PDB entry 7BTO | electron microscopy, 3.97 A resolution | chains D and F of the 9 polymer chains in the assembly

[Chain D]
Name: Antirestriction protein ArdA
Organism: Enterococcus faecalis EnGen0302
UniProt: A0A0M2A928 (A0A0M2A928_ENTFL); residues 1-165 here = UniProt positions 1-165
Sequence (165 residues; row label = number of the first residue in the row):
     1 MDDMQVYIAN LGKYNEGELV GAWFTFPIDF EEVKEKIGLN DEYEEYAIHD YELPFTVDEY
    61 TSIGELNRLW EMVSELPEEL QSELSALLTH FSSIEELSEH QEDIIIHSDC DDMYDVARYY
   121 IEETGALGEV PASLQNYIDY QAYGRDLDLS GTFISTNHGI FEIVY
Unresolved in the structure: 1-2

[Chain F]
Name: Type I restriction enzyme R Protein
Organism: Escherichia coli
Notes: EC 3.1.21.3
UniProt: Q304R3 (Q304R3_ECOLX); residue numbers follow UniProt; this construct covers 1-1038
Sequence (1038 residues; numbered 1 to 1038; the number before each row is that of its first residue):
     1 MTHQTHTIAE SNNFIVLDKY IKAEPTGDSY QSESDLEREL IQDLRNQGYE FISVKSQSAM
    61 LANVREQLQN LNGVVFNDSE WRRFTEQYLD NPSDGILDKT RKIHIDYICD FIFDDERLEN
   121 IYLIDKKNLM RNKVQIIQQF EQAGSHANRY DVTILVNGLP LVQIELKKRG VAIREAFNQI
   181 HRYSKESFNS ENSLFKYLQL FVISNGTDTR YFANTTKRDK NSFDFTMNWA KSDNTLIKDL
   241 KDFTATCFQK HTLLNVLVNY SVFDSSQTLL VMRPYQIAAT ERILWKIKSS FTAKNWSKPE
   301 SGGYIWHTTG SGKTLTSFKA ARLATELDFI DKVFFVVDRK DLDYQTMKEY QRFSPDSVNG
   361 SENTAGLKRN LDKDDNKIIV TTIQKLNNLM KAESDLPVYN QQVVFIFDEC HRSQFGEAQK
   421 NLKKKFKRYY QFGFTGTPIF PENALGSETT ASVFGRELHS YVITDAIRDE KVLKFKVDYN
   481 DVRPQFKSLE TETDEKKLSA AENQQAFLHP MRIQEITQYI LNNFRQKTHR TFPGSKGFNA
   541 MLAVSSVDAA KAYYATFKRL QEEAANKSAT YKPLRIATIF SFAANEEQNA IGEISDETFD
   601 TSAMDSSAKE FLDAAIREYN SHFKTNFSTD SNGFQNYYRD LAQRVKNQDI DLLIVVGMFL
   661 TGFDAPTLNT LFVDKNLRYH GLMQAFSRTN RIYDATKTFG NIVTFRDLER STIDAITLFG
   721 DKNTKNVVLE KSYTEYMEGF TDAATGEAKR GFMTVVSELE QRFPDPTSIE SEKEKKDFVK
   781 LFGEYLRAEN ILQNYDEFAT LKALQQIDLS DPVAVEKFKA EHYVDDEKFA ELQTIRLPAD
   841 RKIQDYRSAY NDIRDWQRRE KEAEKKEKST TDWDDVVFEV DLLKSQEINL DYILGLIFEH
   901 NRQNKGKGEM IEEVKRLIRS SLGNRAKEGL VVDFIQQTNL DDLPDKASII DAFFTFAQRE
   961 QQREAEALIK EENLNEDAAK RYIRTSLKRE YATENGTELN ETLPKLSPLN PQYKTKKQAV
  1021 FQKIVSFIEK FKGVGGKI
Unresolved in the structure: 1-12, 142-147, 182-189, 463-1038

[Chain D / chain F interface]
Pairs across the interface - 20 pairs, chain D then chain F:
  Gln5(D) - Asn388(F)
  Tyr7(D) - Gln384(F)
  Asn15(D) - Gly446(F)
  Glu16(D) - Asp338(F)
  Glu16(D) - Glu409(F)
  Gly17(D) - Ser447(F)
  Glu18(D) - Phe415(F)
  Glu18(D) - Gly416(F)
  Leu19(D) - Asp338(F)
  Trp23(D) - Gln384(F)
  Trp23(D) - Asn388(F)
  Trp23(D) - Lys391(F)
  His49(D) - Arg339(F)  hydrogen bond (side chain-backbone)
  His49(D) - Lys340(F)
  Asp50(D) - Thr382(F)  hydrogen bond
  Asp50(D) - Gln384(F)
  Asp50(D) - Lys385(F)
  Tyr51(D) - Lys385(F)
  Glu52(D) - Asn363(F)
  Glu52(D) - Lys385(F)  salt bridge
Interface residues without a listed pair, chain D (13 interface residues in all): Tyr14
Interface residues without a listed pair, chain F (19 interface residues in all): Glu362, Ser413, Gln414, Glu417, Leu445

[Overview]
Chain D and chain F form an interface of 13 and 19 residues respectively, with 2 hydrogen bonds and 1 salt
bridge. Polar pairs include Glu52(D)-Lys385(F), His49(D)-Arg339(F) and Asp50(D)-Thr382(F).
Here chain D is Antirestriction protein ArdA (Enterococcus faecalis EnGen0302) and chain F is Type I
restriction enzyme R Protein (Escherichia coli). Entry 7BTO (EcoR124I-ArdA in the Translocation State) was
determined by electron microscopy (same publication as 7BST, 7BTP, 7BTQ and 7BTR).
